PDB entry 8ESD | X-ray diffraction, 3.33 A resolution | chains T and F of the 4 polymer chains in the assembly

# Chain T
Name: COMM domain-containing protein 10
From: Homo sapiens
UniProt: Q9Y6G5 (COMDA_HUMAN); residues 12-202 here = UniProt positions 12-202
Chain sequence (191 residues; each row starts with the number of its first residue):
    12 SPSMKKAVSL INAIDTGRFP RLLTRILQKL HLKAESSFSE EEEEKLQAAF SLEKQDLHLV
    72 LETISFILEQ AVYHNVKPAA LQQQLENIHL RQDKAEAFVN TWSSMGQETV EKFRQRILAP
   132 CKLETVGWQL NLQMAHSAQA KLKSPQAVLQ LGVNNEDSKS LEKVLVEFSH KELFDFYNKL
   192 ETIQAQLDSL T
Disordered / not traced: 45-52
Curated features (UniProtKB/Swiss-Prot):
  - modified residue: S155 (Phosphoserine)

# Chain F
Name: COMM domain-containing protein 5
From: Homo sapiens
UniProt: Q9GZQ3 (COMD5_HUMAN); residue numbers follow UniProt; this construct covers 149-222
Chain sequence (75 residues; numbered 149 to 223; the number before each row is that of its first residue):
   149 LPHVADFRWR VDVAISTSAL ARSLQPSVLM QLKLSDGSAY RFEVPTAKFQ ELRYSVALVL
   209 KEMADLEKRC ERRLD
Sequence notes: expression tag (223)

# Interface between chain T and chain F
Contacting residue pairs - 81 pairs, chain T then chain F:
  V83(T) with A167(F); L168(F)
  Y84(T) with S166(F); A167(F); L168(F); A169(F), hydrogen bond (backbone-backbone)
  E122(T) with Q173(F)
  F124(T) with A167(F), hydrophobic
  R125(T) with L168(F); S171(F), hydrogen bond (side chain-backbone); Q173(F)
  Q126(T) with Q173(F), hydrogen bond; P193(F)
  I128(T) with E191(F)
  A130(T) with E191(F)
  C132(T) with R189(F); F190(F); E191(F), hydrogen bond (backbone-backbone)
  K133(T) with E191(F); P193(F)
  L134(T) with F190(F), hydrophobic; E191(F), hydrogen bond (backbone-backbone); V192(F), hydrophobic; K196(F)
  E135(T) with K196(F), hydrogen bond (backbone-side chain)
  V137(T) with K196(F); E199(F)
  W139(T) with S203(F); V204(F), hydrophobic; V207(F), hydrophobic
  L141(T) with M211(F), hydrophobic
  L143(T) with L214(F), hydrophobic
  Q157(T) with H151(F)
  A158(T) with V207(F), hydrophobic
  V159(T) with L149(F), hydrophobic
  L162(T) with L180(F), hydrophobic
  V164(T) with F190(F), hydrophobic
  E173(T) with Y188(F)
  V175(T) with Y188(F), hydrophobic
  L176(T) with L149(F), hydrophobic; P150(F)
  V177(T) with P150(F); L182(F), hydrophobic
  E178(T) with L149(F); P150(F), hydrogen bond (backbone-backbone); H151(F), salt bridge
  F179(T) with V152(F), hydrophobic
  H181(T) with L208(F); M211(F); A212(F); E215(F)
  E183(T) with H151(F), salt bridge
  L184(T) with V204(F), hydrophobic; V207(F), hydrophobic; L208(F), hydrophobic; M211(F), hydrophobic
  F185(T) with L208(F)
  F187(T) with F155(F), hydrophobic; V204(F), hydrophobic
  Y188(T) with V204(F), hydrophobic; L208(F), hydrophobic
  K190(T) with F155(F); W157(F)
  L191(T) with F155(F), hydrophobic; F197(F); L200(F), hydrophobic; V204(F), hydrophobic
  E192(T) with R201(F), salt bridge
  T193(T) with W157(F)
  I194(T) with W157(F); V159(F), hydrophobic; V176(F), hydrophobic; F197(F), hydrophobic
  Q195(T) with F197(F); Q198(F), hydrogen bond; R201(F)
  Q197(T) with W157(F), hydrogen bond; V159(F)
  L198(T) with V159(F), hydrophobic; Q198(F)
  L201(T) with P174(F), hydrophobic
Other interface residues (no listed pair), chain T (47 interface residues in all): V121, A146, P156, L160, S180
Other interface residues (no listed pair), chain F (46 interface residues in all): V161, T165, R170, L172, S175, T194, A205, E210, R221

# Summary
47 residues of chain T and 46 residues of chain F are in contact; the contacts include 9 hydrogen bonds and 3
salt bridges. Among the polar pairs are E178(T)-H151(F), E183(T)-H151(F) and E192(T)-R201(F).
Chain T is COMM domain-containing protein 10 and chain F is COMM domain-containing protein 5, both from Homo
sapiens; the structure, Crystal structure of COMMD7-COMMD9-COMMD5-COMMD10 tetramer, was determined by X-ray
diffraction together with 8ESE, 8F2R and 8F2U from the same study.
